PDB entry 8HK5 | electron microscopy, 3.00 A resolution | chains C and D of the 5 polymer chains in the assembly

# Chain C
Molecule: Guanine nucleotide-binding protein G(i) subunit alpha-1
From: Homo sapiens
UniProt: P63096 (GNAI1_HUMAN); numbering as in UniProt (aligned over 2-354)
Amino-acid sequence (353 residues; numbered 2 to 354; the number before each row is that of its first residue):
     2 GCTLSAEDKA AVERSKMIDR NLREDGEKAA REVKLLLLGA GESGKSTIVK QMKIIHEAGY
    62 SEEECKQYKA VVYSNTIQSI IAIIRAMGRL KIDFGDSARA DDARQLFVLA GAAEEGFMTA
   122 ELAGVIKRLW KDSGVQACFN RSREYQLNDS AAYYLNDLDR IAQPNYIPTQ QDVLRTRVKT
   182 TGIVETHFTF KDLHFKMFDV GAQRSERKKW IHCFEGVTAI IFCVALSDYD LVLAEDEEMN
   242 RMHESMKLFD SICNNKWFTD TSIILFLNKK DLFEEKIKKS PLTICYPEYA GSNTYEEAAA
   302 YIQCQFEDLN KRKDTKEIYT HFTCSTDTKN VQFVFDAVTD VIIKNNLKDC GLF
Not modelled in the structure: 2-4, 56-181
Differences from the reference sequence: engineered mutation Ala203 (Gly in P63096), Ser326 (Ala in P63096)
Curated features (UniProtKB/Swiss-Prot):
  - region: Lys35 to Thr48 (G1 motif), Asp173 to Thr181 (G2 motif), Phe196 to Gly202, Gln204, Arg205 (G3 motif), Ile265 to Asp272 (G4 motif), Thr324, Cys325, Thr327 to Thr329 (G5 motif)
  - binding site (GTP): Glu43 to Thr48, Ser151, Leu175 to Thr181, Asp200 to Gly202, Gln204, Asn269 to Asp272
  - binding site (Mg(2+)): Ser47, Thr181
  - modified residue: Arg178 (ADP-ribosylarginine), Gln204 (Deamidated glutamine), Cys351 (ADP-ribosylcysteine)
  - lipidation: Gly2 (N-myristoyl glycine), Cys3 (S-palmitoyl cysteine)
  - natural variant: Gly40 (G40C: In NEDHISB; G40R: In NEDHISB), Gly45 (G45D: In NEDHISB), Thr48 (T48I: In NEDHISB; T48K: In NEDHISB), Gln52 (Q52P: In NEDHISB), Ser75 (deletion: In NEDHISB; uncertain significance), Gln172 (deletion: In NEDHISB), Asp173 (D173V: In NEDHISB), Glu186 to Phe189 (deletion: In NEDHISB; uncertain significance), Cys224 (C224Y: In NEDHISB), Lys270 (K270N: In NEDHISB; K270R: In NEDHISB), Asp272 (D272G: In NEDHISB), Val332 (V332E: In NEDHISB; uncertain significance)
  - mutagenesis: Gly42 (G42R: Abolishes switch to an activated conformation and dissociation from beta and gamma subunits upon GTP binding. Abolishes interaction with RGS family members), Glu116 (E116L: Enhances interaction (inactive GDP-bound) with RGS14), Gln147 (Q147L: Enhances interaction (inactive GDP-bound) with RGS14), Glu245 (E245L: Enhances interaction (inactive GDP-bound) with RGS14)

# Chain D
Molecule: Guanine nucleotide-binding protein G(I)/G(S)/G(T) subunit beta-1
From: Rattus norvegicus
UniProt: P54311 (GBB1_RAT); residue numbers follow UniProt; this construct covers 2-340
Amino-acid sequence (345 residues; numbered -4 to 340; the number before each row is that of its first residue; numbers below 1 keep their minus sign (Met-4 is residue -4)):
    -4 MGSLLQSELD QLRQEAEQLK NQIRDARKAC ADATLSQITN NIDPVGRIQM RTRRTLRGHL
    56 AKIYAMHWGT DSRLLVSASQ DGKLIIWDSY TTNKVHAIPL RSSWVMTCAY APSGNYVACG
   116 GLDNICSIYN LKTREGNVRV SRELAGHTGY LSCCRFLDDN QIVTSSGDTT CALWDIETGQ
   176 QTTTFTGHTG DVMSLSLAPD TRLFVSGACD ASAKLWDVRE GMCRQTFTGH ESDINAICFF
   236 PNGNAFATGS DDATCRLFDL RADQELMTYS HDNIICGITS VSFSKSGRLL LAGYDDFNCN
   296 VWDALKADRA GVLAGHDNRV SCLGVTDDGM AVATGSWDSF LKIWN
Not modelled in the structure: -4 to 12
Differences from the reference sequence: cloning artifact (-4 to 1)
Curated features (UniProtKB/Swiss-Prot):
  - modified residue: Ser2 (N-acetylserine), His266 (Phosphohistidine)

# Chain C / chain D interface
Pairs across the interface (47; chain C residue first):
  Ala12(C) - Asn88(D)
  Val13(C) - Asn88(D)
  Arg15(C) - Val90(D)  hydrogen bond (side chain-backbone)
  Arg15(C) - His91(D)
  Ser16(C) - Asn88(D)  hydrogen bond
  Ser16(C) - Lys89(D)  hydrogen bond (side chain-backbone)
  Ile19(C) - Lys89(D)
  Ile19(C) - Ala92(D)  hydrophobic
  Asp20(C) - Lys89(D)  salt bridge
  Leu23(C) - Leu55(D)
  Leu23(C) - Lys78(D)
  Leu23(C) - Ile80(D)  hydrophobic
  Leu23(C) - Lys89(D)
  Asp26(C) - Lys78(D)  salt bridge
  Gly27(C) - Leu55(D)
  Thr182(C) - Asn119(D)
  Gly183(C) - Leu117(D)
  Gly183(C) - Asn119(D)
  Ile184(C) - Trp99(D)
  Ile184(C) - Leu117(D)
  Phe199(C) - Trp99(D)
  Gln204(C) - Leu117(D)
  Gln204(C) - Asn119(D)
  Gln204(C) - Thr143(D)
  Gln204(C) - Gly144(D)
  Gln204(C) - Tyr145(D)  hydrogen bond (side chain-backbone)
  Ser206(C) - Gly162(D)
  Ser206(C) - Asp186(D)  hydrogen bond
  Glu207(C) - Cys204(D)
  Glu207(C) - Asp228(D)
  Lys209(C) - Asp228(D)  salt bridge
  Lys210(C) - Tyr145(D)
  Lys210(C) - Met188(D)
  Lys210(C) - Cys204(D)
  Lys210(C) - Asp228(D)  salt bridge
  Lys210(C) - Asn230(D)  hydrogen bond
  Lys210(C) - Asp246(D)  salt bridge
  Trp211(C) - Leu117(D)  hydrophobic
  His213(C) - Lys57(D)  hydrogen bond (backbone-side chain)
  His213(C) - Tyr59(D)
  Cys214(C) - Tyr59(D)
  Cys214(C) - Gln75(D)  hydrogen bond (backbone-side chain)
  Cys214(C) - Trp99(D)
  Phe215(C) - Trp99(D)  hydrophobic
  Glu216(C) - Lys57(D)  salt bridge
  Trp258(C) - Arg314(D)
  Trp258(C) - Trp332(D)  hydrophobic
Other interface residues (no listed pair), chain C (26 interface residues in all): Glu186, Ala203
Other interface residues (no listed pair), chain D (30 interface residues in all): Gly53, Arg96, Met101, Asp118

# Overview
26 residues of chain C face 30 of chain D across their interface; the contacts include 8 hydrogen bonds and 6
salt bridges. Polar pairs include Asp20(C)-Lys89(D), Asp26(C)-Lys78(D) and Lys209(C)-Asp228(D).
Here chain C is Guanine nucleotide-binding protein G(i) subunit alpha-1 (Homo sapiens) and chain D is Guanine
nucleotide-binding protein G(I)/G(S)/G(T) subunit beta-1 (Rattus norvegicus). Entry 8HK5 (C5aR1-Gi-C5a protein
complex) was determined by electron microscopy (same publication as 8HK2 and 8HK3).
